Entry 7D44 (electron microscopy, 4.00 A resolution); this record covers chains B and H of the 12 polymer chains in the assembly.

Chain B:
Molecule: Translation initiation factor eIF-2B subunit alpha
Organism: Homo sapiens
UniProt: Q14232 (EI2BA_HUMAN); numbering as in UniProt (aligned over 1-305)
Amino-acid sequence (305 residues; row label = number of the first residue in the row):
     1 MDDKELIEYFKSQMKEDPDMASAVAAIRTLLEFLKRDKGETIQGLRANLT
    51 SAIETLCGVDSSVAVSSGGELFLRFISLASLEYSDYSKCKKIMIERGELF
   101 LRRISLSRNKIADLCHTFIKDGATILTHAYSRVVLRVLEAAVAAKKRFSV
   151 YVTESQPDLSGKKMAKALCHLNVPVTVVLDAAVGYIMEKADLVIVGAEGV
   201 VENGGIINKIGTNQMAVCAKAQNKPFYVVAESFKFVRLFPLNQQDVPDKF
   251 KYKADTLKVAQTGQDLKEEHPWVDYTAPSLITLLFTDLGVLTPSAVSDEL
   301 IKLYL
Disordered / not traced: 254-267

Chain H:
Molecule: Translation initiation factor eIF-2B subunit delta
Organism: Homo sapiens
UniProt: Q9UI10 (EI2BD_HUMAN); numbering as in UniProt (aligned over 1-523)
Amino-acid sequence (523 residues; each row starts with the number of its first residue):
     1 MAAVAVAVREDSGSGMKAELPPGPGAVGREMTKEEKLQLRKEKKQQKKKR
    51 KEEKGAEPETGSAVSAAQCQVGPTRELPESGIQLGTPREKVPAGRSKAEL
   101 RAERRAKQEAERALKQARKGEQGGPPPKASPSTAGETPSGVKRLPEYPQV
   151 DDLLLRRLVKKPERQQVPTRKDYGSKVSLFSHLPQYSRQNSLTQFMSIPS
   201 SVIHPAMVRLGLQYSQGLVSGSNARCIALLRALQQVIQDYTTPPNEELSR
   251 DLVNKLKPYMSFLTQCRPLSASMHNAIKFLNKEITSVGSSKREEEAKSEL
   301 RAAIDRYVQEKIVLAAQAISRFAYQKISNGDVILVYGCSSLVSRILQEAW
   351 TEGRRFRVVVVDSRPWLEGRHTLRSLVHAGVPASYLLIPAASYVLPEVSK
   401 VLLGAHALLANGSVMSRVGTAQLALVARAHNVPVLVCCETYKFCERVQTD
   451 AFVSNELDDPDDLQCKRGEHVALANWQNHASLRLLNLVYDVTPPELVDLV
   501 ITELGMIPCSSVPVVLRVKSSDQ
Disordered / not traced: 1-165, 519-523
What the authors report for this chain:
  - mutagenesis - E310K, L314Q: decreased catalytic activity on ISRIB
  - mutagenesis - E310K, L314Q: decreased binding to eIF2(alphaP)
  - mutagenesis - E310K, L314Q: decreased binding to Eukaryotic translation initiation factor 2 subunit 1

How chain B and chain H interact:
Residue-residue contacts - 19 pairs, chain B then chain H:
  Glu-202(B) with Met-506(H)
  Asn-203(B) with Asp-498(H); Pro-508(H)
  Arg-237(B) with Met-506(H)
  Phe-239(B) with Asp-498(H); Leu-499(H), hydrophobic; Pro-508(H)
  Leu-241(B) with Lys-400(H); Pro-433(H), hydrophobic; Leu-435(H), hydrophobic; Asp-498(H); Leu-499(H), hydrophobic
  Asp-245(B) with Lys-326(H), salt bridge
  Ser-294(B) with Ser-510(H)
  Ser-297(B) with Pro-508(H); Ser-511(H), hydrogen bond
  Asp-298(B) with Val-514(H)
  Ile-301(B) with Ile-507(H), hydrophobic; Val-515(H), hydrophobic
Other interface residues (no listed pair), chain H (14 interface residues in all): Phe-322

In short:
Chain B and chain H form an interface of 10 and 14 residues respectively, with 1 hydrogen bond and 1 salt
bridge. Polar contacts include Asp-245(B)/Lys-326(H) and Ser-297(B)/Ser-511(H). From the paper: E310K and
L314Q of chain H reduce catalytic activity on ISRIB; E310K and L314Q of chain H reduce binding to
eIF2(alphaP).
Here chain B is Translation initiation factor eIF-2B subunit alpha and chain H is Translation initiation
factor eIF-2B subunit delta, both from Homo sapiens. Entry 7D44 (eIF2B-eIF2(aP), aP2 complex) was determined
by electron microscopy, deposited together with 7D43, 7D45 and 7D46.
